Entry 5OTV (X-ray diffraction, 2.00 A resolution); this record covers chains C and D.

# Chain C
Protein: Glucagon-like peptide 1 receptor
From: Homo sapiens
Notes: fragment: extracellular domain
UniProt: P43220 (GLP1R_HUMAN); numbering as in UniProt (aligned over 24-139)
Amino-acid sequence (116 residues; row label = number of the first residue in the row):
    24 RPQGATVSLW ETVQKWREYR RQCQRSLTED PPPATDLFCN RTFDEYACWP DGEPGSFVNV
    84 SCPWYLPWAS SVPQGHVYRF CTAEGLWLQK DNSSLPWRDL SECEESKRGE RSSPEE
Disordered / not traced: 24-28, 115, 130-139
Disulfides: Cys46-Cys71, Cys62-Cys104, Cys85-Cys126

# Chain D
Protein: Glucagon
UniProt: P01275 (GLUC_HUMAN); residues 7-37 here correspond to UniProt positions 98-128 (UniProt number = residue number + 91)
Amino-acid sequence (31 residues; each row starts with the number of its first residue):
     7 HCEGXFTSDV SSYLEGQAAK EFIAWLVKGR G
Disordered / not traced: 7-8, 36-37
Modified positions: HCS (2-amino-4-mercapto-butyric acid) at position 11
Construct notes: engineered mutation Cys8 (Ala99 in P01275), HCS_11 (Thr102 in P01275)
Curated features (UniProtKB/Swiss-Prot):
  - modified residue: Ser14 (Phosphoserine), Ser17 (Phosphoserine), Arg36 (Arginine amide)

# Interface between chain C and chain D
Contacting residue pairs - 22 pairs, chain C then chain D:
  Val30(C) - Ala25(D)
  Ser31(C) - Ala25(D)
  Leu32(C) - Ala24(D)
  Leu32(C) - Ala25(D)  hydrophobic
  Leu32(C) - Phe28(D)  hydrophobic
  Thr35(C) - Ala25(D)
  Thr35(C) - Phe28(D)
  Thr35(C) - Ile29(D)
  Val36(C) - Phe28(D)  hydrophobic
  Trp39(C) - Phe28(D)  hydrophobic
  Trp39(C) - Leu32(D)
  Glu68(C) - Leu32(D)
  Tyr69(C) - Val33(D)  hydrophobic
  Tyr88(C) - Ile29(D)  hydrophobic
  Tyr88(C) - Leu32(D)
  Leu89(C) - Ile29(D)  hydrophobic
  Pro90(C) - Ile29(D)
  Trp91(C) - Lys26(D)
  Trp91(C) - Ile29(D)  hydrophobic
  Arg121(C) - Val33(D)  hydrogen bond (side chain-backbone)
  Leu123(C) - Val33(D)  hydrophobic
  Glu128(C) - Lys26(D)  salt bridge
Interface residues without a listed pair, chain C (17 interface residues in all): Thr29, Asp67
Interface residues without a listed pair, chain D (10 interface residues in all): Ser18, Gly22, Gly35

# Summary
17 residues of chain C face 10 of chain D across their interface, with 1 hydrogen bond and 1 salt bridge.
Polar pairs include Glu128(C)-Lys26(D) and Arg121(C)-Val33(D).
Here chain C is Glucagon-like peptide 1 receptor (Homo sapiens) and chain D is Glucagon. Entry 5OTV
(Extracellular domain of GLP-1 receptor in complex with GLP-1 variant Ala8Cyc/Thr11Hcs) was determined by
X-ray diffraction together with 5OTT, 5OTU, 5OTW and 5OTX from the same study.
